Entry 7U4Z (X-ray diffraction, 2.03 A resolution); this record covers chain A.

Chain A:
Protein: Transcription factor ETV6, Non-receptor tyrosine-protein kinase TNK1
From: Homo sapiens
Notes: EC 2.7.10.2
UniProt: chimeric construct of P41212, Q13470: residues 2-76 from P41212 (ETV6_HUMAN) positions 47-121 (UniProt number = residue number + 45); residues 79-155 from Q13470 positions 590-666 (UniProt number = residue number + 511)
Sequence (155 residues; row label = number of the first residue in the row):
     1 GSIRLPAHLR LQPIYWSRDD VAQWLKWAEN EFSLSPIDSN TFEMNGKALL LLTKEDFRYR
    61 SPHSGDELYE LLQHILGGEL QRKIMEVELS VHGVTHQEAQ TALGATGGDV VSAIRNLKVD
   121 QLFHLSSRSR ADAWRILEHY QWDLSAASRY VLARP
Unresolved in the structure: 1-2
Construct notes: expression tag (1); engineered mutation S35 (Arg80 in P41212), E67 (Val112 in P41212), A99 (Cys610 in Q13470), A133 (Cys644 in Q13470); linker (77-78)
Swiss-Prot annotation at these positions:
  - site: L9, R10 (Breakpoint for translocation to form ETV6-MDS2 in MDS), R10, L11 (Breakpoint for translocation to form PAX5-ETV6)
Reported in the primary citation:
  - contacts within the chain: L51-M85 (hydrophobic contact)
  - interface residues: L89, W134

In short:
From the paper: interface residues L89 and W134; contacts within the chain involving M85 and L51.
Chain A is Transcription factor ETV6, Non-receptor tyrosine-protein kinase TNK1 (Homo sapiens); the structure,
The ubiquitin-associated domain of human thirty-eight negative kinase-1 flexibly fused to the 1TEL
crystallization chaperone via ..., was determined by X-ray diffraction (same publication as 7U4W, 7TCY, 7TDY
and 7T8J).
